1SKW - chains T and A of the 4 polymer chains in the assembly; structure by X-ray diffraction, 2.30 A resolution.

[Chain T]
Molecule: 25-nt DNA strand
Sequence (25 nucleotides; numbered 2 to 26; the number before each row is that of its first residue):
     2 CCCXAGGCACTGGCCGTCGTTTTCG
Disordered / not traced: 2-5, 16-26
Modified residues: TTD (cis-syn cyclobutane thymine dimer) at position 5

[Chain A]
Protein: DNA polymerase
Organism: Enterobacteria phage T7
Notes: EC 2.7.7.7; engineered mutation(s): DEL(118-123)
UniProtKB: P00581 (DPOL_BPT7); residue numbers follow UniProt; this construct covers 1-117, 124-704
Amino-acid sequence (698 residues; numbered 1 to 704; 6 numbers in that range are skipped by the numbering (no residue carries them; nothing is unmodelled there); the number before each row is that of its first residue):
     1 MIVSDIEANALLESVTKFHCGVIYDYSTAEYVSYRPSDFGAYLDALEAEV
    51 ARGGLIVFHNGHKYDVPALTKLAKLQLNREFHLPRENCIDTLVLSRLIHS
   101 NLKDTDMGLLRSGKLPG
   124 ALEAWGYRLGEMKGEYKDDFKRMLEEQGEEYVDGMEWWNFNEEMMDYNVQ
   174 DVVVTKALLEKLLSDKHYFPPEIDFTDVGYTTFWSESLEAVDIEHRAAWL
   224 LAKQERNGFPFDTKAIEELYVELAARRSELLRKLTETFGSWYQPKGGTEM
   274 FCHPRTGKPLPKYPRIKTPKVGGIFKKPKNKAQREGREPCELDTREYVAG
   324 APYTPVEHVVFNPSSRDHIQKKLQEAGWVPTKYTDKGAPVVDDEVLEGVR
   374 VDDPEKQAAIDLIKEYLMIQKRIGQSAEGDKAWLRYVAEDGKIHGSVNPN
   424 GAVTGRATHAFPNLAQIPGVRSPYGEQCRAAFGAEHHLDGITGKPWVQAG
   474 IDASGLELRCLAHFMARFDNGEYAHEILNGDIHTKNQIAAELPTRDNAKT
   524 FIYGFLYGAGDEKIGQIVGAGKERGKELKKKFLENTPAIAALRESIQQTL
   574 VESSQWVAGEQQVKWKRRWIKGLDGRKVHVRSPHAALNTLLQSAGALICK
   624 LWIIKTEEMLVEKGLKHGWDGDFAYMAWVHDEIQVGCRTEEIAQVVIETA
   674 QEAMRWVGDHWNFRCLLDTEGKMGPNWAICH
Disordered / not traced: 304-312, 576-586
Metal / ion sites: Mg2+ near Asp5 (its only coordinating residue here)
Swiss-Prot annotation at these positions:
  - binding site (Mg(2+)): Asp5, Glu7, Asp174, Asp475, Ala476, Asp654
  - binding site (substrate): His506, Arg518, Lys522, Tyr526

[Interface between chain T and chain A]
Residue-residue contacts - 38 pairs, chain T then chain A:
  DA6(T) with Tyr530(A), base contact; Asn611(A), sugar contact; Gln615(A), base contact
  DG7(T) with Ala425(A), phosphate contact; Val426(A), phosphate contact; Arg429(A), base contact; Arg604(A), salt bridge to the phosphate; Gln615(A), hydrogen bond to the sugar
  DG8(T) with Ala425(A), phosphate contact; Val426(A), hydrogen bond to the phosphate; Thr431(A), phosphate contact; Gln439(A), base contact; Arg604(A), salt bridge to the phosphate
  DC9(T) with His432(A), sugar contact; Ala433(A), phosphate contact; Asn436(A), hydrogen bond to the sugar; Gln439(A), hydrogen bond to the base
  DA10(T) with Lys404(A), salt bridge to the phosphate; Ala433(A), phosphate contact; Phe434(A), hydrogen bond to the phosphate; Pro435(A), phosphate contact; Asn436(A), phosphate contact; Gln439(A), sugar contact
  DC11(T) with Gly397(A), phosphate contact; Gly402(A), phosphate contact; Asp403(A), hydrogen bond to the phosphate; Lys404(A), hydrogen bond to the phosphate; Ala405(A), phosphate contact
  DT12(T) with Ser337(A), phosphate contact; Gln393(A), phosphate contact; Gly397(A), phosphate contact; Gly402(A), phosphate contact
  DG13(T) with Asn335(A), hydrogen bond to the phosphate; Ser337(A), sugar contact; Ser338(A), hydrogen bond to the phosphate
  DG14(T) with Ser338(A), hydrogen bond to the phosphate; Asp340(A), phosphate contact; His341(A), salt bridge to the phosphate
Other interface residues (no listed pair), chain A (31 interface residues in all): Lys103, Gln398, Glu401, Gly424, Gly531, His653

[In short]
The interface between chain T and chain A involves 9 residues on one side and 31 on the other, with 10
hydrogen bonds and 4 salt bridges. Polar pairs include DC9(T)-Gln439(A), DG7(T)-Gln615(A) and
DC9(T)-Asn436(A).
Here chain T is a 25-nt DNA strand and chain A is DNA polymerase (Enterobacteria phage T7). Entry 1SKW (Binary
3' complex of T7 DNA polymerase with a DNA primer/template containing a disordered cis-syn thymine ...) was
determined by X-ray diffraction, deposited together with 1SKS, 1SL0, 1SL1 and 1SL2.
